PDB entry 6YM4 | X-ray diffraction, 1.95 A resolution | chains A and B

# Chain A (and B)
Name: Phosphatidylinositol 5-phosphate 4-kinase type-2 alpha
Organism: Homo sapiens
Notes: EC 2.7.1.149; chain B of this document is another copy of the same molecule, construct and numbering; everything in this record applies to it too
UniProt: P48426 (PI42A_HUMAN); residue numbers follow UniProt; this construct covers 35-405
Amino-acid sequence (394 residues; row label = number of the first residue in the row):
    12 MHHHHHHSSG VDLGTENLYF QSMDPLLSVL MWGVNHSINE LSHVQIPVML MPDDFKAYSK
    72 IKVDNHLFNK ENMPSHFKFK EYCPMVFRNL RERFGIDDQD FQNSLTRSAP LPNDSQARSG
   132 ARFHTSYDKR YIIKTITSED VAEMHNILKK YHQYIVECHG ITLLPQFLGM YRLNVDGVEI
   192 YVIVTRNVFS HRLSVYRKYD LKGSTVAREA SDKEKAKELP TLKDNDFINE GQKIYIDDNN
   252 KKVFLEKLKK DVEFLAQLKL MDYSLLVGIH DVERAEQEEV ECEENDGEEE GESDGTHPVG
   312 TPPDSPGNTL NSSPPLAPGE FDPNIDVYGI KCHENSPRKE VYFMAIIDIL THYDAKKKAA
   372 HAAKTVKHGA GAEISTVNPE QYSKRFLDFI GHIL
Not modelled in the structure: 12-27, 126-130, 294-325, 367-385 (chain B: 12-28, 127-130, 287-327, 368-387)
Modified residues: Asp359 (aspartyl phosphate; PHD)
Sequence notes: initiating methionine (12); expression tag (13-34)
Small-molecule neighbours: P4Z ((2R)-2-[[2-[4-(3-chloranyl-2-fluoranyl-phenyl)phenyl]-3-cyano-1,7-naphthyridin-4-yl]amino]butanamide): Ala132, Phe134, Ile143, Lys145, Ile147, Asp151, Met155, Phe178, Ile194, Thr196, Arg197, Asn198, Val199, Phe200, Lys209, Asp211, Thr232, Leu277, Ile358, Asp359, Leu361
Curated features (UniProtKB/Swiss-Prot):
  - region: Val59 to Asp65 (Required for interaction with PIP5K1A)
  - modified residue (N6-acetyllysine): Lys89, Lys145
  - natural variant: Asn251 (N251S: No effect on kinase activity)
  - mutagenesis: Gly131 (G131L: Abolishes catalytic activity; when associated with F-138), Tyr138 (Y138F: Abolishes catalytic activity; when associated with L-131), Asp273 (D273K: Loss of kinase activity. Increases accumulation of lysosomal cholesterol)

# Chain A / chain B interface
Contacting residue pairs - 61 pairs, chain A then chain B:
  Leu29(A) - His54(B)  hydrogen bond (backbone-side chain)
  Tyr30(A) - His54(B)
  Tyr30(A) - Gln56(B)
  Phe31(A) - His54(B)
  Trp43(A) - His47(B)
  Trp43(A) - Glu51(B)  hydrogen bond
  Asn46(A) - His54(B)
  His47(A) - Trp43(B)
  His47(A) - His47(B)
  Glu51(A) - Trp43(B)  hydrogen bond
  Leu52(A) - Phe79(B)  hydrophobic
  His54(A) - Leu29(B)  hydrogen bond (side chain-backbone)
  His54(A) - Tyr30(B)
  His54(A) - Phe31(B)
  His54(A) - Asn46(B)
  His54(A) - Asn83(B)
  Val55(A) - Phe79(B)  hydrophobic
  Val55(A) - Asn80(B)
  Gln56(A) - Tyr30(B)
  Gln56(A) - Asn83(B)  hydrogen bond
  Asp64(A) - Leu78(B)
  Lys67(A) - His77(B)  hydrogen bond (backbone-side chain)
  Ala68(A) - His77(B)
  Ala68(A) - Leu78(B)
  Tyr69(A) - Asn76(B)
  Tyr69(A) - His77(B)  hydrogen bond (backbone-backbone)
  Tyr69(A) - Phe79(B)
  Ser70(A) - Asp75(B)
  Ser70(A) - Asn76(B)
  Ser70(A) - Phe79(B)
  Lys71(A) - Lys73(B)
  Lys71(A) - Val74(B)
  Lys71(A) - Asp75(B)  hydrogen bond (backbone-backbone)
  Ile72(A) - Ile72(B)  hydrophobic
  Ile72(A) - Lys73(B)
  Ile72(A) - Val74(B)  hydrophobic
  Lys73(A) - Lys71(B)
  Lys73(A) - Ile72(B)
  Lys73(A) - Lys73(B)  hydrogen bond (backbone-backbone)
  Val74(A) - Lys71(B)
  Val74(A) - Ile72(B)  hydrophobic
  Asp75(A) - Tyr69(B)
  Asp75(A) - Ser70(B)
  Asp75(A) - Lys71(B)  hydrogen bond (backbone-backbone)
  Asn76(A) - Tyr69(B)
  Asn76(A) - Ser70(B)  hydrogen bond
  His77(A) - Lys67(B)  hydrogen bond (side chain-backbone)
  His77(A) - Ala68(B)
  His77(A) - Tyr69(B)  hydrogen bond (backbone-backbone)
  Leu78(A) - Asp64(B)
  Leu78(A) - Ala68(B)
  Phe79(A) - Leu52(B)  hydrophobic
  Phe79(A) - Tyr69(B)
  Phe79(A) - Ser70(B)
  Phe79(A) - Pro95(B)  hydrophobic
  Phe79(A) - Met96(B)  hydrophobic
  Asn80(A) - Val55(B)
  Asn83(A) - His54(B)  hydrogen bond (side chain-backbone)
  Asn83(A) - Gln56(B)  hydrogen bond
  Pro95(A) - Phe79(B)  hydrophobic
  Met96(A) - Phe79(B)  hydrophobic
Other interface residues (no listed pair), chain A (32 interface residues in all): Asn28, Asn50, Asp65
Other interface residues (no listed pair), chain B (32 interface residues in all): Asn50, Ser53, Asp65

# Overview
Chain A and chain B each contribute 32 residues to their interface; the contacts include 15 hydrogen bonds.
Among the polar pairs are Leu29(A)-His54(B), Trp43(A)-Glu51(B) and Gln56(A)-Asn83(B). Ligands of chain A:
compound P4Z. UniProt lists 3 mutagenesis sites on chain A.
Both chains are Phosphatidylinositol 5-phosphate 4-kinase type-2 alpha (Homo sapiens). Entry 6YM4 (Crystal
structure of BAY-297 with PIP4K2A) was determined by X-ray diffraction together with 6YM3 and 6YM5 from the
same study.
